PDB entry 3WO1 | X-ray diffraction, 2.30 A resolution | chain A

[Chain A]
Molecule: Alanine-anticapsin ligase BacD
Source organism: Bacillus subtilis
Notes: EC 6.3.2.28
Reference sequence: P39641 (BACD_BACSU); numbering as in UniProt (aligned over 4-468)
Amino-acid sequence (470 residues; each row starts with the number of its first residue; numbers below 1 keep their minus sign (Gly-1 is residue -1)):
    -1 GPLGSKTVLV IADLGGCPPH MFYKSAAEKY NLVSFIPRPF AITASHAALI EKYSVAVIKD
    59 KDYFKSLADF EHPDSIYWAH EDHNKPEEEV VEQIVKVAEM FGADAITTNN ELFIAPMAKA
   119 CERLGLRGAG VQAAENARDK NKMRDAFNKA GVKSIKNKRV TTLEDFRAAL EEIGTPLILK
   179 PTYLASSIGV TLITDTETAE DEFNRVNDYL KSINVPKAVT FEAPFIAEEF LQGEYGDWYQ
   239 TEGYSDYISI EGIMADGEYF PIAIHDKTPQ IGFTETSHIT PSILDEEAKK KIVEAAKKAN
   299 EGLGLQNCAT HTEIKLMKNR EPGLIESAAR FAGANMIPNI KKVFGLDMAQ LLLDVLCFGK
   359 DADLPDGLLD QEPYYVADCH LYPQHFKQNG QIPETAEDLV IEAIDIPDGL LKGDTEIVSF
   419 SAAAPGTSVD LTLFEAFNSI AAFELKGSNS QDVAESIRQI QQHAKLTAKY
Unresolved in the structure: -1 to 2
Sequence notes: expression tag (-1 to 3); engineered mutation Ala332 (Trp in P39641)
Swiss-Prot annotation at these positions:
  - binding site (Mg(2+)): Glu109, Leu182, Glu311, Glu324
  - binding site (ATP): Lys138, Lys178, Ser184, Ser185, Glu226 to Leu229, Gln268
  - binding site (substrate): Glu273, His309 to Glu311, Arg328 to Gly331
  - mutagenesis: Tyr75 (Y75F: Almost no effect on catalytic efficiency), Glu109 (E109A: Loss of ligase activity), Ser184 (S184A: Almost no effect on catalytic efficiency), Glu273 (E273A: Loss of ligase activity), His309 (H309R: Loss of ligase activity), Glu311 (E311D: Loss of ligase activity), Arg328 (R328K: Loss of ligase activity)
Bound ions: Mg2+: Glu311, Glu324 (together with ADP)
Residues lining bound ligands:
  - ADP (adenosine-5'-diphosphate): Lys138, Ile176, Lys178, Leu182, Ala183, Ser184, Ser185, Ile186, Val188, Glu226, Glu227, Phe228, Leu229, Tyr245, Gln268, Phe271, Glu311, Lys313, Ile323, Glu324
  - alanine (ALA): Glu273, His276, His309, Glu311, Arg328, Ala330, Gly331, Ala332, Met334

[Summary]
Chain A binds ADP and alanine. Glu311 and Glu324 form the Mg2+ site. From UniProt: 4 Mg2+-binding residues, 9
ATP-binding residues, 8 substrate-binding residues and 7 mutagenesis sites.
Chain A is Alanine-anticapsin ligase BacD (Bacillus subtilis); the structure, Crystal structure of Trp332Ala
mutant YwfE, an L-amino acid ligase, with bound ADP-Mg-Ala, was determined by X-ray diffraction, deposited
together with 3WO0.
